6K32 - chains B and D of the 9 polymer chains in the assembly; structure by electron microscopy, 3.20 A resolution.

== Chain B ==
Protein: Viral structural protein 4
Source organism: Cypovirus 1
UniProt: C7EWL9 (C7EWL9_CPVBM); residues 2-560 here = UniProt positions 2-560
Amino-acid sequence (559 residues; row label = number of the first residue in the row):
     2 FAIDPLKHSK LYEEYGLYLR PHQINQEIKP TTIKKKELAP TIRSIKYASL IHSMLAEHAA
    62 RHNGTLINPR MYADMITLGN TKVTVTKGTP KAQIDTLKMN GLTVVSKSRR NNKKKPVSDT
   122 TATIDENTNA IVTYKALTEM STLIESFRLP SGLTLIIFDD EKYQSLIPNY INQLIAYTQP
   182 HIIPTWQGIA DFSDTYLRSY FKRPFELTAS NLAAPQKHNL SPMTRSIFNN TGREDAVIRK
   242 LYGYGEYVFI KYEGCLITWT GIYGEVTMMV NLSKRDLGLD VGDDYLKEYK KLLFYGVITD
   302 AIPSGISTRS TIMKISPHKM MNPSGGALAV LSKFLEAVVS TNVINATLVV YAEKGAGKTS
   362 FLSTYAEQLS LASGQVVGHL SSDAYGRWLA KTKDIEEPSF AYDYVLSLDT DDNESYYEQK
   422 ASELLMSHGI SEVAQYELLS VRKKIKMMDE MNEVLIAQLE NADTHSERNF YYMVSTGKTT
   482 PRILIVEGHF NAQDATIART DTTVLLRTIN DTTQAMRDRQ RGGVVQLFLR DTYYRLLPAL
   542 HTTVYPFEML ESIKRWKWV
Disordered / not traced: 24-39, 86-130

== Chain D ==
Protein: VP1
Source organism: Cypovirus 1
UniProt: D3JWE6 (D3JWE6_CPVBM); residue numbers follow UniProt; this construct covers 129-1333
Amino-acid sequence (1205 residues; row label = number of the first residue in the row):
   129 ALHPMTKVIF NGLDVNTEVQ PLSDDFKQIS DPKGYLTYSV KYEDQFTKKD KLRASEADDR
   189 IVGPTVNLFK YGAAVVNIDL NRDFFDTATG IDLTKGIPLV QDLLVPIGVT AGAEQSAEYV
   249 SGLLMVLFKV MTDNRLVIVG ETTTPMSNTL STVVNNVLRT TYHNNVGVNP ALLRDFTQVN
   309 WLNRDITNML QQAGTKYGLG LTETRLDYVR LVKTIVGHAL NIDHFAASVL NINLRALMEA
   369 NVTADDRIKA LQAHSMISTQ FHGPNQGALR PELAFDHDHI IRCLMLAAAN YPRLEGIIVQ
   429 INTGYVASAN VIRPVSEKRY FPENLEQNQS AARLVSAVKA RASEADISSI HLAIAREVSP
   489 MFNVHELKKI AESFEDPSSI VVVLEFILFA LFFPTEFNRI KGDIQNVLLL FFSRWYPVEY
   549 GIFIQRGATY TINAAGEFEF SGRNEKWDQS LYLSEHFPAL FSDVPLAGAN TIIAIMRLFT
   609 PQGFLRTDDL AIAANFPRAS RNPQTYIPYT NQRGTVTNEF ASRFRTIVAT LANVVNERAV
   669 QDDMQKATRS CTKQWLRHLE TQFDNIAVAH TDHLSVVYAT MSNFMLNFTN NFSGNHATFK
   729 PDQYVITSPE GSYKPIIERQ GETVDGLTII DTSIVWPILC QCTYPLVRQS GKGVDAVSIM
   789 EEIVYPDPST TLSQSLSVAQ VLSKLTLPDA FINMILSGGD SVVMRTYQTE ADDDLDEGIR
   849 MTTYDQYLSH IRERLHITNV PDPIYITGAS TPDQIAASVQ ATHVAVVLYQ SGVINGSAST
   909 YLRENEVLVV MPDYYDVVSR FANANLQMNN NRYHESVLEI ADIFDQADFI QTSDAVRQLR
   969 ALMPTLSTSQ IRHAIERIAQ ITDVDSTDYG KLTLRFLGTL TRSLKMQNAQ IRRIRPDGTV
  1029 LRYDDQIDIE AFRWSRYFLD ELRLRRLSVG LRLITNPRIA RRFDGVRIMY LTDDDPDPDF
  1089 VPDVPEGYVA VQYAHRLFSS SLANKRNRVT YTHPPTGMAY PSPTGRPHVH MTINERAGMS
  1149 KLVADNIIAS VIKSNWVVDI HDIEYTAEVM TPSEGYTQHV DAESIMTAPK GKLFHLQFMD
  1209 GLLRPEPSAF DPPASGEDMR LIYPLQPISV ARSMRAIVNH NEVDRPRGAV APSSYEMDTG
  1269 TLSRNGDLLY SPVANGQVGI PKLEVDHISF SNVVSMMTAN IRTGDDMAVE RVNPDDVRAI
  1329 NIRNA
Disordered / not traced: 778-785

== Interface between chain B and chain D ==
Residue-residue contacts (67):
  P41(B) with V143(D), hydrophobic; N144(D); T145(D); E146(D)
  T42(B) with E146(D), hydrogen bond
  R44(B) with A129(D); V143(D), hydrogen bond (side chain-backbone); N144(D)
  R71(B) with R441(D)
  D75(B) with N438(D)
  L79(B) with S436(D); N438(D); V792(D), hydrophobic
  G80(B) with E790(D)
  N81(B) with N438(D); E789(D); V792(D)
  T82(B) with M788(D); E789(D), hydrogen bond (backbone-backbone)
  K83(B) with M788(D); E790(D), salt bridge
  E146(B) with M133(D)
  S147(B) with M133(D)
  P151(B) with N144(D); Y793(D); R1319(D); N1321(D), hydrogen bond (backbone-side chain)
  S152(B) with Y793(D); D795(D); R1319(D)
  Q180(B) with A435(D)
  I184(B) with D996(D)
  P185(B) with D996(D); L1000(D), hydrophobic
  T186(B) with R1003(D), hydrogen bond (backbone-side chain)
  W187(B) with K999(D); R1003(D)
  A191(B) with D996(D)
  D192(B) with T995(D); D996(D), hydrogen bond (backbone-backbone)
  F193(B) with T995(D); D996(D)
  S194(B) with S805(D), hydrogen bond; T995(D), hydrogen bond; D996(D); Y997(D)
  D195(B) with Y997(D)
  T196(B) with Q148(D); S797(D); S801(D)
  Y197(B) with D795(D), hydrogen bond; T798(D)
  L198(B) with D996(D)
  R199(B) with T995(D)
  S211(B) with D214(D)
  Q217(B) with S158(D), hydrogen bond (backbone-side chain); E269(D)
  K218(B) with Q156(D); I157(D); S158(D), hydrogen bond (backbone-backbone); D159(D); K161(D)
  H219(B) with Q156(D)
  N220(B) with Q156(D), hydrogen bond; I266(D); R1310(D)
  E266(B) with Q988(D), hydrogen bond
Other interface residues (no listed pair), chain B (41 interface residues in all): A40, V84, F148, R149, H182, S200, M314
Other interface residues (no listed pair), chain D (45 interface residues in all): L130, K155, P442, P794, Q802, D1314

== Summary ==
The interface between chain B and chain D involves 41 residues on one side and 45 on the other; the contacts
include 13 hydrogen bonds and 1 salt bridge. Polar contacts include K83(B)-E790(D), T42(B)-E146(D) and
R44(B)-V143(D).
Chain B is Viral structural protein 4 and chain D is VP1, both from Cypovirus 1; the structure, RdRp complex,
was determined by electron microscopy.
